PDB entry 6MMH | electron microscopy, 8.21 A resolution (very low resolution: no residue pairs are listed; an interface is given only as per-side residue counts) | chains C and D of the 4 polymer chains in the assembly

Chain C:
Molecule: Glutamate receptor ionotropic, NMDA 1
Organism: Rattus norvegicus
Reference sequence: P35439 (NMDZ1_RAT), isoform P35439-5; numbering as in UniProt (aligned over 1-838)
Amino-acid sequence (838 residues; each row starts with the number of its first residue):
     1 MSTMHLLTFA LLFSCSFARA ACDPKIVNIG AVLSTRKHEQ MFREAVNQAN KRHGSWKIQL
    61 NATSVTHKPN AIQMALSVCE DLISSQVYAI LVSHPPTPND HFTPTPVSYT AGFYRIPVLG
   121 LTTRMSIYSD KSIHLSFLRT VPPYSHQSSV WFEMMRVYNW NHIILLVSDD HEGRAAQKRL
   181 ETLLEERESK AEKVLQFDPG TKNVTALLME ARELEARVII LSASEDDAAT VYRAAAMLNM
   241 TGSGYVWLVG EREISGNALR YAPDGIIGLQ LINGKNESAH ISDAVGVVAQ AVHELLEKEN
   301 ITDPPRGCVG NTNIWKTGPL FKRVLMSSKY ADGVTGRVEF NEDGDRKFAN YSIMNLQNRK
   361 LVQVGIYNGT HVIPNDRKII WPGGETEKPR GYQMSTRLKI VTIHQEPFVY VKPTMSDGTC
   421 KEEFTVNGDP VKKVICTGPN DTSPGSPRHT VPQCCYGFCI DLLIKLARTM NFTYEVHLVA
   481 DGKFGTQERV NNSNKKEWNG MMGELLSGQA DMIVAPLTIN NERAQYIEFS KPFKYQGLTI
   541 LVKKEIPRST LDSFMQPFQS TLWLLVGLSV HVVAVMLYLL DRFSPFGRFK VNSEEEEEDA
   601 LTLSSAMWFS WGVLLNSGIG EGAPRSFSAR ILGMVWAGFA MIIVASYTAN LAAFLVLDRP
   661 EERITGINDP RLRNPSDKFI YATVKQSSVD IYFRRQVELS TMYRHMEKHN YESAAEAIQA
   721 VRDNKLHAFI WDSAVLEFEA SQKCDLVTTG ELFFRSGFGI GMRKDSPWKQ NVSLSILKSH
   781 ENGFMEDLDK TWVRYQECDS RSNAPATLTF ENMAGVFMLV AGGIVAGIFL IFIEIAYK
Not modelled in the structure: 1-24, 549-550, 586-600, 618-625, 798-806
Disulfide bonds: Cys420-Cys454, Cys436-Cys455
Covalently attached groups: N-acetylglucosamine (NAG) linked to Asn61, Asn203, Asn239, Asn276, Asn300, Asn350, Asn368, Asn440, Asn471, Asn491, Asn771

Chain D:
Molecule: Glutamate receptor ionotropic, NMDA 2A
Organism: Rattus norvegicus
Reference sequence: Q00959 (NMDE1_RAT); residues 1-837 here = UniProt positions 1-837
Amino-acid sequence (837 residues; row label = number of the first residue in the row):
     1 MGRLGYWTLL VLPALLVWRD PAQNAAAEKG PPALNIAVLL GHSHDVTERE LRNLWGPEQA
    61 TGLPLDVNVV ALLMNRTDPK SLITHVCDLM SGARIHGLVF GDDTDQEAVA QMLDFISSQT
   121 FIPILGIHGG ASMIMADKDP TSTFFQFGAS IQQQATVMLK IMQDYDWHVF SLVTTIFPGY
   181 RDFISFIKTT VDNSFVGWDM QNVITLDTSF EDAKTQVQLK KIHSSVILLY CSKDEAVLIL
   241 SEARSLGLTG YDFFWIVPSL VSGNTELIPK EFPSGLISVS YDDWDYSLEA RVRDGLGILT
   301 TAASSMLEKF SYIPEAKASC YGQAEKPETP LHTLHQFMVN VTWDGKDLSF TEEGYQVHPR
   361 LVVIVLNKDR EWEKVGKWEN QTLSLRHAVW PRYKSFSDCE PDDNHLSIVT LEEAPFVIVE
   421 DIDPLTETCV RNTVPCRKFV KINNSTNEGM NVKKCCKGFC IDILKKLSRT VKFTYDLYLV
   481 TNGKHGKKVN NVWNGMIGEV VYQRAVMAVG SLTINEERSE VVDFSVPFVE TGISVMVSRS
   541 NGTVSPSAFL EPFSASVWVM MFVMLLIVSA IAVFVFEYFS PVGYNRNLAK GKAPHGPSFT
   601 IGKAIWLLWG LVFNNSVPVQ NPKGTTSKIM VSVWAFFAVI FLASYTANLA AFMIQEEFVD
   661 QVTGLSDKKF QRPHDYSPPF RFGTVPNGST ERNIRNNYPY MHQYMTRFNQ RGVEDALVSL
   721 KTGKLDAFIY DAAVLNYKAG RDEGCKLVTI GSGYIFATTG YGIALQKGSP WKRQIDLALL
   781 QFVGDGEMEE LETLWLTGIC HNEKNEVMSS QLDIDNMAGV FYMLAAAMAL SLITFIW
Not modelled in the structure: 1-33, 324-329, 395-402, 540-547, 580-597, 803-810
Differences from the reference sequence: conflict Thr758 (Ser in Q00959)
Disulfide bonds: Cys87-Cys320, Cys429-Cys455
Covalently attached groups: N-acetylglucosamine (NAG) linked to Asn75, Asn340, Asn380, Asn443, Asn444, Asn687

How chain C and chain D interact:
At this resolution (8 A) residue pairs are not listed: 74 residues of chain C and 64 of chain D lie at the interface.

In short:
74 residues of chain C face 64 of chain D across their interface. N-acetylglucosamine is covalently linked to
Asn61(C), Asn203(C), Asn239(C), Asn276(C), Asn300(C) and Asn350(C) and 5 more. Covalently linked
N-acetylglucosamine: at Asn75(D), Asn340(D), Asn380(D), Asn443(D), Asn444(D) and Asn687(D).
Chain C is Glutamate receptor ionotropic, NMDA 1 and chain D is Glutamate receptor ionotropic, NMDA 2A, both
from Rattus norvegicus; the structure, Diheteromeric NMDA receptor GluN1/GluN2A in the 'Extended-2'
conformation, in complex with glycine and glutamate, in the ..., was determined by electron microscopy (same
publication as 6MM9, 6MMA, 6MMB, 6MMG, 6MMI, 6MMJ and 12 further entries).
